PDB entry 5UXB | X-ray diffraction, 2.79 A resolution | chain A

Chain A:
Name: Macrolide 2'-phosphotransferase MphH
Organism: Brachybacterium faecium (strain ATCC 43885 / DSM 4810 / NCIB 9860)
UniProtKB: C7MEP1 (C7MEP1_BRAFD); residue numbers follow UniProt; this construct covers 1-298
Sequence (298 residues; row label = number of the first residue in the row):
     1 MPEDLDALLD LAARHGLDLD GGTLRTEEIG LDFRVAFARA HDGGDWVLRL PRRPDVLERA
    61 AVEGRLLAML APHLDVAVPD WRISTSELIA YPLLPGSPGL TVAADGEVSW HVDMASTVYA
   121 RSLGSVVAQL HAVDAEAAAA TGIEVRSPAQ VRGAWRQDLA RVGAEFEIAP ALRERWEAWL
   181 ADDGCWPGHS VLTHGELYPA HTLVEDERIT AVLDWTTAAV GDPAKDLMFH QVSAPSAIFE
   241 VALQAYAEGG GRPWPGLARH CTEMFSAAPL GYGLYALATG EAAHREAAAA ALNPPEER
Unresolved in the structure: 1-4, 103-106
Modified positions: Mse-1 (selenomethionine); Mse-69, Mse-114, Mse-228, Mse-264 (selenomethionine; parent Met)
From the paper describing this entry:
  - catalytic residues: Glu-196, His-201, Asp-214 (proposed by the authors, not directly observed)

Overview:
The paper reports catalytic residues Glu-196, His-201 and Asp-214.
Chain A is Macrolide 2'-phosphotransferase MphH (Brachybacterium faecium (strain ATCC 43885 / DSM 4810 / NCIB
9860)); the structure, Crystal structure of macrolide 2'-phosphotransferase MphH from Brachybacterium faecium,
apoenzyme, was determined by X-ray diffraction together with 5UXD, 5UXC and 5UXA from the same study.
